PDB entry 3F3R | X-ray diffraction, 1.80 A resolution | chain A

# Chain A
Protein: Thioredoxin-1
From: Saccharomyces cerevisiae
Reference sequence: P22217 (TRX1_YEAST); residues 1-103 here = UniProt positions 1-103
Sequence (109 residues; numbered -5 to 103; the number before each row is that of its first residue; numbers below 1 keep their minus sign (His-5 is residue -5)):
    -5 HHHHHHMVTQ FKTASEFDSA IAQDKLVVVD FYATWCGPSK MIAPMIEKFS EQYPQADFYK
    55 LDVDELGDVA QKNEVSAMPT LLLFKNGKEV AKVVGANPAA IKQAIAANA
Unresolved in the structure: -5 to -3
Differences from the reference sequence: expression tag (-5 to 0); engineered mutation Ser33 (Cys in P22217)
Curated features (UniProtKB/Swiss-Prot):
  - active site: Cys30 (Nucleophile)
  - site: Asp24 (Deprotonates C-terminal active site Cys), Gly31 (Contributes to redox potential value), Pro32 (Contributes to redox potential value)
  - cross-link (Glycyl lysine isopeptide (Lys-Gly)): Lys54 (interchain with G-Cter in ubiquitin), Lys66 (interchain with G-Cter in ubiquitin), Lys96 (interchain with G-Cter in ubiquitin)
Residues lining bound ligands: glutathione (GSH): Trp29, Cys30, Pro32, Ser70, Ala71, Met72
What the authors report for this chain:
  - binding site for glutathione: Cys30, Met72
  - conformationally variable residues (loop rearrangement, side-chain flip): Ser33 to Pro38
  - catalytic residues: Cys30 (proposed by the authors, not directly observed)

# Overview
Chain A binds glutathione. Curated annotation (UniProt) lists active-site residue Cys30. From the paper: the
catalytic residue Cys30; a binding site for glutathione at Cys30 and Met72.
Chain A is Thioredoxin-1 (Saccharomyces cerevisiae); the structure, Crystal structure of yeast
Thioredoxin1-glutathione mixed disulfide complex, was determined by X-ray diffraction (same publication as
3F3Q).
